6VRD - chains A and C of the 3 polymer chains in the assembly; structure by X-ray diffraction, 1.30 A resolution.

# Chain A
Protein: Ribonuclease H1
Source organism: Homo sapiens
Notes: EC 3.1.26.4
UniProtKB: O60930 (RNH1_HUMAN); residues 1-286 here = UniProt positions 1-286
Sequence (294 residues; numbered -7 to 286; the number before each row is that of its first residue; numbers below 1 keep their minus sign (His-7 is residue -7)):
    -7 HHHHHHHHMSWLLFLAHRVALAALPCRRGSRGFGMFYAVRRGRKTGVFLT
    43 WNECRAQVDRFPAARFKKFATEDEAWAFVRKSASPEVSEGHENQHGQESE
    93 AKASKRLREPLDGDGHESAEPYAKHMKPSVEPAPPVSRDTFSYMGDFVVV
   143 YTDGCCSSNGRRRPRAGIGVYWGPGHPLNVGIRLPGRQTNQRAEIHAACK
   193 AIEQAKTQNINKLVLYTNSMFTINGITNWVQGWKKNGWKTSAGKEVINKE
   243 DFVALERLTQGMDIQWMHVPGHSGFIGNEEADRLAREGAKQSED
Disordered / not traced: -7 to 136, 286
Differences from the reference sequence: expression tag (-7 to 0); engineered mutation Asn210 (Asp in O60930)
Swiss-Prot annotation at these positions:
  - binding site (Mg(2+)): Asp145, Glu186, Asp274
  - natural variant: Val142 (V142I: In PEOB2), Ala185 (A185V: In PEOB2)

# Chain C
Molecule: 20-nt RNA strand
Sequence (20 nucleotides; each row starts with the number of its first residue):
     1 CXXXXXXXXXXXXXXXXXXX
Modified residues: OMC (o2'-methylycytidine-5'-monophosphate) at position 1, N7X (5'-O-[(R)-hydroxy(sulfanylidene)-lambda~5~-phosphanyl]-2'-O-(2-methoxyethyl)-5-methylcytidine) at position 2, T39 (2'-O-methoxyethylene thymidine 5'-monophosphate) at position 3, C5L (2'-O-(2-methoxyethyl)-5-methylcytidine 5'-(dihydrogen phosphate)) at position 4, A2M (2'-O-methyladenosine 5'-(dihydrogen phosphate)) at position 5, SC (2-deoxy-cytidine-5'-thiophosphorate) at position 6, PST (thymidine-5'-thiophosphate) at position 7, SC (2-deoxy-cytidine-5'-thiophosphorate) at position 8, AS (2-deoxy-adenosine -5'-thio-monophosphate) at position 9, SC (2-deoxy-cytidine-5'-thiophosphorate) at position 10, SC (2-deoxy-cytidine-5'-thiophosphorate) at position 11, SC (2-deoxy-cytidine-5'-thiophosphorate) at position 12, AS (2-deoxy-adenosine -5'-thio-monophosphate) at position 13, SC (2-deoxy-cytidine-5'-thiophosphorate) at position 14, PST (thymidine-5'-thiophosphate) at position 15, 6OO (2'-O-methyl-5'-O-thiophosphonocytidine) at position 16, RFJ (2'-O-methyl-5'-O-thiophosphonoguanosine) at position 17, 6OO (2'-O-methyl-5'-O-thiophosphonocytidine) at position 18, 6OO (2'-O-methyl-5'-O-thiophosphonocytidine) at position 19, 6NW (2'-O-methyl-5'-O-thiophosphonoadenosine) at position 20

# Interface between chain A and chain C
Pairs across the interface (27):
  Asn151(A) - PST_7(C)  base contact
  Asn151(A) - SC_8(C)  hydrogen bond to the sugar
  Gly152(A) - PST_7(C)  phosphate contact
  Arg179(A) - AS_9(C)  base contact
  Thr181(A) - SC_8(C)  phosphate contact
  Thr181(A) - AS_9(C)  hydrogen bond to the phosphate
  Asn182(A) - SC_8(C)  base contact
  Gln183(A) - SC_8(C)  base contact
  Gln183(A) - AS_9(C)  hydrogen bond to the sugar
  Arg184(A) - AS_9(C)  phosphate contact
  Phe213(A) - AS_9(C)  phosphate contact
  Phe213(A) - SC_10(C)  sugar contact
  Trp221(A) - SC_10(C)  sugar contact
  Trp221(A) - SC_11(C)  sugar contact
  Trp225(A) - SC_10(C)  phosphate contact
  Trp225(A) - SC_11(C)  base contact
  Thr232(A) - SC_10(C)  sugar contact
  Thr232(A) - SC_11(C)  phosphate contact
  Ser233(A) - SC_11(C)  hydrogen bond to the phosphate
  Ser233(A) - SC_12(C)  base contact
  Ser233(A) - AS_13(C)  phosphate contact
  Glu237(A) - SC_10(C)  phosphate contact
  Val238(A) - SC_10(C)  phosphate contact
  Ile239(A) - AS_9(C)  base contact
  Ile239(A) - SC_10(C)  hydrogen bond to the phosphate
  Asn240(A) - AS_9(C)  hydrogen bond to the phosphate
  Asn240(A) - SC_10(C)  base contact
Also at the interface, not in a pair above, chain A (18 interface residues in all): Lys231, Phe244

# In short
The interface between chain A and chain C involves 18 residues on one side and 7 on the other; the contacts
include 6 hydrogen bonds. Polar pairs include Asn151(A)-SC_8(C), Gln183(A)-AS_9(C) and Thr181(A)-AS_9(C).
Curated annotation (UniProt) lists 3 Mg2+-binding residues on chain A.
Chain A is Ribonuclease H1 (Homo sapiens) and chain C is a 20-nt RNA strand; the structure, Crystal structure
of RNase H/RNA/PS-ASO complex at an atomic level, was determined by X-ray diffraction.
